1TZ3 - chains A and B; structure by X-ray diffraction, 2.90 A resolution.

[Chain A (and B)]
Protein: putative sugar kinase
Organism: Salmonella typhimurium LT2
Notes: EC 2.7.1.4; chain B of this document is another copy of the same molecule, construct and numbering; everything in this record applies to it too
UniProt: Q8ZKR2 (Q8ZKR2_SALTY); residues 1-319 here = UniProt positions 1-319
Amino-acid sequence (339 residues; numbered -19 to 319; the number before each row is that of its first residue; numbers below 1 keep their minus sign (Met-19 is residue -19)):
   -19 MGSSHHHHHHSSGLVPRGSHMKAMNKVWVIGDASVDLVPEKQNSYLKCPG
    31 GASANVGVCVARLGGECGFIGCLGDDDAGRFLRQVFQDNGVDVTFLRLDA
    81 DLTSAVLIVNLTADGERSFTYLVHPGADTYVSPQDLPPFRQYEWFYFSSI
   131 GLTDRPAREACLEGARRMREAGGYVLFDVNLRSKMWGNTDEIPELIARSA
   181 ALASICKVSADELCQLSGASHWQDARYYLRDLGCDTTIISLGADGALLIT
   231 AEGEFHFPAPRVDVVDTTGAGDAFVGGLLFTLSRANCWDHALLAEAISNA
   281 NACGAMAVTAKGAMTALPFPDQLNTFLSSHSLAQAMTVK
Not modelled in the structure: -19 to 4, 91-97, 311-319 (chain B: -19 to 4, 91-98, 311-319)
Differences from the reference sequence: cloning artifact (-19 to 0); modified residue (148, 165, 286, 294)
Modified positions: Mse148, Mse165, Mse286, Mse294 (selenomethionine; parent Met)
Metal / ion sites: K+ site 1: Ala180, Ala181, Ala183, Gly213; K+ site 2: Asp246, Thr248, Ala287, Ala290, Gly292
Ligand contacts: 5-aminoimidazole ribonucleoside (AIS): Asp12, Ser14, Asp16, Gly30, Gly31, Ala32, Asn35, Leu87, Phe99, Tyr101, Ile130, Asn160, Arg162, Mse165, Thr248, Gly249, Asp252, Ala293
Swiss-Prot annotation at these positions:
  - active site: Asp252 (Proton acceptor)
  - binding site (5-amino-1-(beta-D-ribosyl)imidazole): Asp16, Gly31, Tyr101, Arg162, Asp252
  - binding site (ATP): Asp158 to Asn160, Lys187, Glu192, Ser220 to Gly225, Asn281
  - binding site (K(+)): Ala180, Ala181, Ala183, Gly213, Asp246, Thr248, Ala287, Ala290, Gly292
From the paper describing this entry:
  - binding site for 5-aminoimidazole ribonucleoside: Asp16, Gly31, Asn35, Arg162, Asp252
  - catalytic residues: Gly249 to Asp252 (proposed by the authors, not directly observed)

[Chain A / chain B interface]
Residue-residue contacts (31; chain A residue first):
  Leu17(A) - Leu17(B)  hydrophobic
  Pro19(A) - Asp57(B)
  Gln22(A) - Lys27(B)
  Asn23(A) - Leu26(B)
  Asn23(A) - Lys27(B)
  Ser24(A) - Glu20(B)  hydrogen bond
  Ser24(A) - Ser24(B)
  Ser24(A) - Tyr25(B)  hydrogen bond (side chain-backbone)
  Ser24(A) - Leu26(B)
  Ser24(A) - Lys27(B)
  Tyr25(A) - Leu17(B)  hydrophobic
  Tyr25(A) - Ser24(B)  hydrogen bond (backbone-side chain)
  Tyr25(A) - Tyr25(B)  hydrogen bond (backbone-backbone)
  Tyr25(A) - Lys27(B)
  Tyr25(A) - Asp57(B)  hydrogen bond
  Tyr25(A) - Ala58(B)
  Leu26(A) - Asn23(B)
  Lys27(A) - Asn23(B)  hydrogen bond (backbone-backbone)
  Lys27(A) - Tyr25(B)  hydrogen bond
  Asp57(A) - Asn90(B)
  Val86(A) - Leu102(B)  hydrophobic
  Ile88(A) - Asp57(B)
  Asn90(A) - Asp57(B)
  Thr100(A) - Asp56(B)
  Leu102(A) - Val86(B)  hydrophobic
  Leu102(A) - Leu102(B)  hydrophobic
  Val103(A) - Leu102(B)  hydrogen bond (backbone-backbone)
  His104(A) - Leu102(B)  hydrogen bond (side chain-backbone)
  His104(A) - Val103(B)
  His104(A) - His104(B)  hydrogen bond (side chain-backbone)
  His104(A) - Pro105(B)
Interface residues without a listed pair, chain B (18 interface residues in all): Phe61, Thr83

[Summary]
The interface between chain A and chain B involves 16 residues on one side and 18 on the other; the contacts
include 10 hydrogen bonds. Polar contacts include Ser24(A)-Glu20(B), Ser24(A)-Tyr25(B) and Tyr25(A)-Asp57(B).
From the paper: the catalytic residue Gly249(A); a binding site for 5-aminoimidazole ribonucleoside at
Asp16(A), Gly31(A) and Asn35(A) among others.
Both chains are putative sugar kinase (Salmonella typhimurium LT2). Entry 1TZ3 (crystal structure of
aminoimidazole riboside kinase complexed with aminoimidazole riboside) was determined by X-ray diffraction,
deposited together with 1TZ6 and 1TYY.
